5T6Z - chains A and C of the 4 polymer chains in the assembly; structure by X-ray diffraction, 2.00 A resolution.

# Chain A
Protein: HLA class I histocompatibility antigen, B-57 alpha chain
Organism: Homo sapiens
Reference sequence: P18465 (1B57_HUMAN); residues 1-276 here correspond to UniProt positions 25-300 (UniProt number = residue number + 24)
Amino-acid sequence (276 residues; numbered 1 to 276; the number before each row is that of its first residue):
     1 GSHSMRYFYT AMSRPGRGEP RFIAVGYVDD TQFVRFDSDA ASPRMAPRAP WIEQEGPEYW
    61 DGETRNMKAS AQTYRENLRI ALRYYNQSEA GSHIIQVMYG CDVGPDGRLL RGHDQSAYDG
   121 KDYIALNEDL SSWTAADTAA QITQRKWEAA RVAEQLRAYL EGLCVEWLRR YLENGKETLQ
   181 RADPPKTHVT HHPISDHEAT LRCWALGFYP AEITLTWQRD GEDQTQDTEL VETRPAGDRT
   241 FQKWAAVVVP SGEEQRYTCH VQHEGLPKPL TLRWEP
Not modelled in the structure: 276
Disulfide bonds: Cys-101/Cys-164, Cys-203/Cys-259
Reported in the primary citation:
  - conformationally variable residues: Trp-167

# Chain C
Protein: Decapeptide: THR-SER-THR-LEU-GLN-GLU-GLN-ILE-GLY-TRP
Amino-acid sequence (10 residues; numbered 1 to 10; the number before each row is that of its first residue):
     1 TSTLQEQIGW

# How chain A and chain C interact
Contacting residue pairs (41):
  Tyr-7(A) / Ser-2(C)  hydrogen bond
  Tyr-7(A) / Thr-3(C)
  Met-45(A) / Thr-3(C)
  Gly-62(A) / Thr-1(C)
  Glu-63(A) / Thr-1(C)
  Glu-63(A) / Ser-2(C)  hydrogen bond (side chain-backbone)
  Glu-63(A) / Thr-3(C)  hydrogen bond
  Asn-66(A) / Thr-3(C)  hydrogen bond
  Asn-66(A) / Leu-4(C)  hydrogen bond (side chain-backbone)
  Asn-66(A) / Gln-5(C)
  Asn-66(A) / Gln-7(C)  hydrogen bond
  Met-67(A) / Thr-3(C)
  Ala-69(A) / Gln-7(C)
  Ser-70(A) / Gln-7(C)  hydrogen bond (backbone-side chain)
  Thr-73(A) / Gln-7(C)  hydrogen bond
  Thr-73(A) / Ile-8(C)
  Asn-77(A) / Ile-8(C)  hydrogen bond (side chain-backbone)
  Asn-77(A) / Gly-9(C)
  Asn-77(A) / Trp-10(C)  hydrogen bond (side chain-backbone)
  Ile-80(A) / Trp-10(C)
  Tyr-84(A) / Trp-10(C)  hydrogen bond (side chain-backbone)
  Ile-95(A) / Trp-10(C)  hydrophobic
  Tyr-99(A) / Thr-3(C)
  Tyr-99(A) / Leu-4(C)  hydrogen bond (side chain-backbone)
  Ser-116(A) / Trp-10(C)
  Ala-117(A) / Trp-10(C)
  Tyr-123(A) / Trp-10(C)  hydrophobic
  Thr-143(A) / Trp-10(C)  hydrogen bond (side chain-backbone)
  Lys-146(A) / Trp-10(C)  hydrogen bond (side chain-backbone)
  Trp-147(A) / Ile-8(C)
  Trp-147(A) / Gly-9(C)  hydrogen bond (side chain-backbone)
  Trp-147(A) / Trp-10(C)
  Gln-155(A) / Glu-6(C)
  Leu-156(A) / Ile-8(C)  hydrophobic
  Tyr-159(A) / Ser-2(C)  hydrogen bond (side chain-backbone)
  Tyr-159(A) / Thr-3(C)
  Tyr-159(A) / Leu-4(C)  hydrophobic
  Leu-163(A) / Thr-1(C)
  Trp-167(A) / Thr-1(C)
  Trp-167(A) / Ser-2(C)
  Tyr-171(A) / Ser-2(C)  hydrogen bond
Interface residues without a listed pair, chain A (33 interface residues in all): Met-5, Tyr-9, Tyr-59, Tyr-74, Ala-81, Tyr-118, Val-152
Interface features reported in the paper:
  - residue pairs: Tyr-7(A)/Ser-2(C) (hydrogen bond), Glu-63(A)/Thr-1(C) (hydrophobic contact), Leu-163(A)/Thr-1(C) (hydrophobic contact), Trp-167(A)/Thr-1(C) (water-mediated contact), Tyr-171(A)/Ser-2(C) (hydrogen bond)
  - interface residues, chain A: Tyr-7(A), Tyr-59(A), Glu-63(A), Asn-66(A), Leu-163(A), Trp-167(A), Tyr-171(A)

# Summary
33 residues of chain A and 10 residues of chain C are in contact; the contacts include 17 hydrogen bonds.
Among the polar pairs are Tyr-7(A)/Ser-2(C), Glu-63(A)/Ser-2(C) and Glu-63(A)/Thr-3(C). The authors report
hydrogen bonds between Tyr-7(A) and Ser-2(C) and Tyr-171(A) and Ser-2(C); hydrophobic contacts between
Glu-63(A) and Thr-1(C) and Leu-163(A) and Thr-1(C); a water-mediated contact between Trp-167(A) and Thr-1(C).
From the paper: interface residues Tyr-7(A), Tyr-59(A) and Glu-63(A) among others; conformational variability
at Trp-167(A).
Here chain A is HLA class I histocompatibility antigen, B-57 alpha chain (Homo sapiens) and chain C is
Decapeptide: THR-SER-THR-LEU-GLN-GLU-GLN-ILE-GLY-TRP. Entry 5T6Z (KIR3DL1 in complex with HLA-B*57:01-TW10)
was determined by X-ray diffraction (same publication as 5T6W, 5T6X, 5T6Y and 5T70).
